5L5A - chains A and B of the 28 polymer chains in the assembly; structure by X-ray diffraction, 2.40 A resolution.

[Chain A]
Molecule: Proteasome subunit alpha type-2
Source organism: Saccharomyces cerevisiae S288c
Notes: EC 3.4.25.1
UniProt: P23639 (PSA2_YEAST); residue numbers follow UniProt; this construct covers 1-250
Sequence (250 residues; each row starts with the number of its first residue):
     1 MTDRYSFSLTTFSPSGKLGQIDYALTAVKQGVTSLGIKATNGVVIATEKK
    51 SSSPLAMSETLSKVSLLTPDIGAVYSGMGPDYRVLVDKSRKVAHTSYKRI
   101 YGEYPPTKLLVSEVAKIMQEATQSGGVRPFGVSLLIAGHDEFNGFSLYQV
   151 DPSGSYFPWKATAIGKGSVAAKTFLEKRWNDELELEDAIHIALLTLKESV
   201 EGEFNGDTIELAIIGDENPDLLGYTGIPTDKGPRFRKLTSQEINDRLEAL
UniProt features mapped onto this chain:
  - cross-link: Lys-108 (Glycyl lysine isopeptide (Lys-Gly) (interchain with G-Cter in ubiquitin))

[Chain B]
Molecule: Proteasome subunit alpha type-3
Source organism: Saccharomyces cerevisiae S288c
Notes: EC 3.4.25.1
UniProt: P23638 (PSA3_YEAST); residues 0-257 here correspond to UniProt positions 1-258 (UniProt number = residue number + 1)
Sequence (258 residues; each row starts with the number of its first residue; numbering starts at 0):
     0 MGSRRYDSRTTIFSPEGRLYQVEYALESISHAGTAIGIMASDGIVLAAER
    50 KVTSTLLEQDTSTEKLYKLNDKIAVAVAGLTADAEILINTARIHAQNYLK
   100 TYNEDIPVEILVRRLSDIKQGYTQHGGLRPFGVSFIYAGYDDRYGYQLYT
   150 SNPSGNYTGWKAISVGANTSAAQTLLQMDYKDDMKVDDAIELALKTLSKT
   200 TDSSALTYDRLEFATIRKGANDGEVYQKIFKPQEIKDILVKTGITKKDED
   250 EEADEDMK
Not modelled in the structure: 0, 245-257
UniProt features mapped onto this chain:
  - cross-link (Glycyl lysine isopeptide (Lys-Gly)): Lys-99 (interchain with G-Cter in ubiquitin), Lys-198 (interchain with G-Cter in ubiquitin), Lys-230 (interchain with G-Cter in ubiquitin)

[How chain A and chain B interact]
Pairs across the interface (64; chain A residue first):
  Arg-4(A) / Ser-2(B)  hydrogen bond (backbone-side chain)
  Tyr-5(A) / Ser-2(B)
  Tyr-5(A) / Tyr-5(B)
  Ser-6(A) / Gly-125(B)
  Ser-6(A) / Leu-127(B)
  Phe-7(A) / Ser-2(B)
  Phe-7(A) / Tyr-5(B)
  Phe-7(A) / Asp-6(B)
  Phe-7(A) / Gly-126(B)
  Ser-8(A) / Gly-126(B)  hydrogen bond (backbone-backbone)
  Ser-8(A) / Leu-127(B)
  Ser-8(A) / Arg-128(B)  hydrogen bond (side chain-backbone)
  Thr-10(A) / Arg-128(B)
  Thr-11(A) / Thr-9(B)
  Thr-11(A) / Gln-20(B)
  Phe-12(A) / Gln-20(B)
  Phe-12(A) / Tyr-23(B)
  Phe-12(A) / Ala-24(B)  hydrophobic
  Phe-12(A) / Leu-79(B)  hydrophobic
  Phe-12(A) / Arg-128(B)
  Phe-12(A) / Pro-129(B)
  Phe-12(A) / Gly-131(B)
  Ser-13(A) / Tyr-23(B)
  Pro-14(A) / Tyr-23(B)  hydrophobic
  Pro-14(A) / Glu-26(B)
  Ser-15(A) / Glu-26(B)
  Ser-15(A) / His-30(B)
  Gly-16(A) / Tyr-23(B)
  Gly-16(A) / Glu-26(B)
  Gly-16(A) / Ser-27(B)  hydrogen bond (backbone-side chain)
  Lys-38(A) / Glu-57(B)  salt bridge
  Ser-112(A) / Glu-84(B)
  Lys-116(A) / Ile-85(B)
  Gln-119(A) / Ala-81(B)
  Gln-119(A) / Asp-82(B)  hydrogen bond
  Gln-119(A) / Ile-85(B)
  Gln-119(A) / Arg-128(B)
  Thr-122(A) / Arg-128(B)  hydrogen bond (backbone-side chain)
  Gln-123(A) / Tyr-121(B)
  Gln-123(A) / Leu-127(B)
  Gln-123(A) / Arg-128(B)  hydrogen bond (side chain-backbone)
  Gln-123(A) / Pro-129(B)
  Gln-123(A) / Phe-130(B)
  Gly-125(A) / Leu-127(B)
  Ser-153(A) / Ala-81(B)
  Gly-154(A) / Ala-81(B)
  Ser-155(A) / Ala-81(B)
  Tyr-156(A) / Glu-84(B)  hydrogen bond
  Phe-157(A) / Leu-56(B)  hydrophobic
  Pro-158(A) / Leu-56(B)
  Pro-158(A) / Glu-57(B)  hydrogen bond (backbone-backbone)
  Pro-158(A) / Thr-60(B)
  Pro-158(A) / Ser-61(B)
  Trp-159(A) / Ser-53(B)
  Trp-159(A) / Leu-55(B)
  Trp-159(A) / Leu-56(B)
  Lys-160(A) / Thr-54(B)  hydrogen bond (side chain-backbone)
  Lys-160(A) / Leu-55(B)  hydrogen bond (backbone-backbone)
  Lys-160(A) / Leu-56(B)
  Lys-160(A) / Glu-57(B)
  Ala-161(A) / Leu-55(B)
  Leu-175(A) / Leu-55(B)  hydrophobic
  Glu-176(A) / Thr-54(B)
  Glu-176(A) / Leu-55(B)
Also at the interface, not in a pair above, chain A (34 interface residues in all): Leu-18, Ser-124, Lys-172, Trp-179
Also at the interface, not in a pair above, chain B (32 interface residues in all): Ser-7, Thr-80

[Overview]
Chain A and chain B form an interface of 34 and 32 residues respectively; the contacts include 11 hydrogen
bonds and 1 salt bridge. Polar pairs include Lys-38(A)/Glu-57(B), Arg-4(A)/Ser-2(B) and Ser-8(A)/Arg-128(B).
Here chain A is Proteasome subunit alpha type-2 and chain B is Proteasome subunit alpha type-3, both from
Saccharomyces cerevisiae S288c. Entry 5L5A (Yeast 20S proteasome with human beta5i (1-138; R57T)) was
determined by X-ray diffraction (same publication as 5L52, 5L54, 5L55, 5L5B, 5L5D, 5L5E and 30 further
entries).
